8COA - chains n and o of the 29 polymer chains in the assembly; structure by electron microscopy, 4.50 A resolution (low resolution: residue-level contacts below are approximate; hydrogen-bond / salt-bridge calls are withheld).

== Chain n (and o) ==
Protein: Intermediate capsid protein VP6
Source organism: Rotavirus A
Notes: chain o of this document is another copy of the same molecule, construct and numbering; everything in this record applies to it too
UniProt: A2T3S6 (A2T3S6_9VIRU); residue numbers follow UniProt; this construct covers 1-397
Sequence (397 residues; numbered 1 to 397; the number before each row is that of its first residue):
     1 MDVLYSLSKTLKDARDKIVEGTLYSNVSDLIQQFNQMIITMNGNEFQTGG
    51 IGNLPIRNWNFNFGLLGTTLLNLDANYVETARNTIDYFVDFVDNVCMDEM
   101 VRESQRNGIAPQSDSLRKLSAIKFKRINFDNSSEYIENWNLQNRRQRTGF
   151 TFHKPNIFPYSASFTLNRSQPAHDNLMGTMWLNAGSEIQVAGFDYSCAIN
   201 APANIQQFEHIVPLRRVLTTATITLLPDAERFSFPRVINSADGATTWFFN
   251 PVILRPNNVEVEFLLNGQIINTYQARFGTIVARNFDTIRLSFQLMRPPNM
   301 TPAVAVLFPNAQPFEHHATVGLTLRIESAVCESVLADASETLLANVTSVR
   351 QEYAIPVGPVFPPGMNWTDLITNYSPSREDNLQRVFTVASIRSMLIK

== Interface between chain n and chain o ==
Contacting residue pairs - 47 pairs, chain n then chain o:
  R15(n) - E137(o)
  D16(n) - N131(o)
  D16(n) - S132(o)
  D16(n) - E137(o)
  E20(n) - N128(o)
  G21(n) - N128(o)
  T22(n) - N128(o)
  T22(n) - F129(o)
  S25(n) - D29(o)
  N26(n) - D29(o)
  N26(n) - Q33(o)
  N26(n) - F129(o)
  N72(n) - R126(o)
  R82(n) - R144(o)
  D86(n) - R144(o)
  D86(n) - Q146(o)
  Y160(n) - P227(o)
  R231(n) - D228(o)
  R231(n) - E230(o)
  F234(n) - S233(o)
  F234(n) - I253(o)
  P235(n) - I253(o)
  R236(n) - D228(o)
  V237(n) - I253(o)
  V237(n) - V304(o)
  V237(n) - L307(o)
  T245(n) - M300(o)
  T245(n) - T301(o)
  T246(n) - T301(o)
  T246(n) - V304(o)
  F248(n) - A303(o)
  F248(n) - L307(o)
  A338(n) - H153(o)
  A338(n) - E327(o)
  E340(n) - S328(o)
  A344(n) - V281(o)
  T347(n) - V281(o)
  Q351(n) - N271(o)
  E352(n) - R283(o)
  G364(n) - R276(o)
  W367(n) - T279(o)
  K397(n) - E134(o)
  K397(n) - E137(o)
  K397(n) - R147(o)
  K397(n) - T148(o)
  K397(n) - G149(o)
  K397(n) - V330(o)
Other interface residues (no listed pair), chain n (42 interface residues in all): K17, V19, H153, P171, H173, Q189, W247, T341, L343, N345, S348, P363, M365, N366
Other interface residues (no listed pair), chain o (45 interface residues in all): K125, D130, S133, T151, T220, L226, A229, P251, V252, L254, N299, R325

== Overview ==
The interface between chain n and chain o involves 42 residues on one side and 45 on the other.
Both chains are Intermediate capsid protein VP6 (Rotavirus A). Entry 8COA (in situ Subtomogram average of
Immature Rotavirus TLP spike) was determined by electron microscopy (same publication as 8CO6 and 8BP8).
